1JHL - chains L and A of the 3 polymer chains in the assembly; structure by X-ray diffraction, 2.40 A resolution.

Chain L:
Protein: IGG1-kappa D11.15 fv (light chain)
Organism: Mus musculus
Chain sequence (108 residues; each row starts with the number of its first residue):
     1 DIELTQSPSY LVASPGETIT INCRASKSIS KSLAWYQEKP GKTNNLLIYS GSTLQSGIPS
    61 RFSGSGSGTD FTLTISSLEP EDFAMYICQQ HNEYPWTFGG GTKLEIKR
Cystine bridges: Cys23-Cys88
Sequence notes: conflict Ile2 (Val22 in 196740), Glu3 (Gln23 in 196740), Leu4 (Ile24 in 196740), Val12 (Pro32 in 196740), Ser14 (Ala34 in 196740), Ser32 (Tyr52 in 196740), Asn45 (Lys65 in 196740), Ser65 (Asn85 in 196740), Ile87 (Tyr107 in 196740)

Chain A:
Protein: Pheasant egg white lysozyme
Organism: Phasianus colchicus
Reference sequence: P00702 (LYSC_PHACO); residues 1-129 here correspond to UniProt positions 19-147 (UniProt number = residue number + 18)
Chain sequence (129 residues; numbered 1 to 129; the number before each row is that of its first residue):
     1 KVYGRCELAA AMKRMGLDNY RGYSLGNWVC AAKFESNFNT GATNRNTDGS TDYGILQINS
    61 RWWCNDGRTP GSKNLCHIPC SALLSSDITA SVNCAKKIVS DGDGMNAWVA WRKHCKGTDV
   121 NVWIRGCRL
Cystine bridges: Cys6-Cys127, Cys30-Cys115, Cys64-Cys80, Cys76-Cys94
Sequence notes: conflict Asp103 (Asn121 in P00702)

Chain L / chain A interface:
Pairs across the interface - 7 pairs, chain L then chain A:
  Ser30(L) - Asn121(A)
  Asn92(L) - Thr118(A)
  Asn92(L) - Asp119(A)  hydrogen bond
  Glu93(L) - Gly117(A)
  Tyr94(L) - Lys116(A)
  Tyr94(L) - Gly117(A)  hydrogen bond (backbone-backbone)
  Trp96(L) - Gly117(A)

Overview:
Chain L and chain A each contribute 5 residues to their interface; the contacts include 2 hydrogen bonds.
Polar pairs include Asn92(L)-Asp119(A) and Tyr94(L)-Gly117(A).
Chain L is IGG1-kappa D11.15 fv (light chain) (Mus musculus) and chain A is Pheasant egg white lysozyme
(Phasianus colchicus); the structure, Three-dimensional structure of a heteroclitic antigen-antibody
cross-reaction complex, was determined by X-ray diffraction, deposited together with 2IHL.
